7E4R - chains B and F of the 6 polymer chains in the assembly; structure by X-ray diffraction, 2.60 A resolution.

# Chain B
Molecule: Tubulin beta-2B chain
Organism: Bos taurus
Reference sequence: Q6B856 (TBB2B_BOVIN); residues 1-431 here = UniProt positions 1-431
Amino-acid sequence (431 residues; numbered 1 to 431; the number before each row is that of its first residue):
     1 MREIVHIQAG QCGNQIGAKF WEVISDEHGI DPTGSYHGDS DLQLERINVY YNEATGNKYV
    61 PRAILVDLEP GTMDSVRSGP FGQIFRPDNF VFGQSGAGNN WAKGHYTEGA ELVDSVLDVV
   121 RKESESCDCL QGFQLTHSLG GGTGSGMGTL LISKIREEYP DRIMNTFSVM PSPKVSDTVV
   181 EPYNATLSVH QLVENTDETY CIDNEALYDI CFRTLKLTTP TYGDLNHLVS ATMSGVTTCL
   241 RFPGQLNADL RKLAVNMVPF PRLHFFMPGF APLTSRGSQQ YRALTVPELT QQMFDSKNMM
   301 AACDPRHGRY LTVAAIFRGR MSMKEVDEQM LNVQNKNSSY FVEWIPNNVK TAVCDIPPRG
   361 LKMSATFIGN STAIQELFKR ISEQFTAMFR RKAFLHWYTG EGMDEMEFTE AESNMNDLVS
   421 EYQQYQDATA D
Not modelled in the structure: 1, 429-431
Ion coordination: Mg2+: Gln11 (together with GDP)
Ligand contacts: GDP (guanosine-5'-diphosphate): Gly10, Gln11, Cys12, Gln15, Asn99, Ser138, Gly140, Gly141, Gly142, Thr143, Gly144, Val169, Pro171, Val175, Asp177, Glu181, Asn204, Tyr222, Leu225, Asn226
Curated features (UniProtKB/Swiss-Prot):
  - motif: Met1 to Ile4 (MREI motif)
  - binding site (GTP): Gln11, Glu69, Ser138, Gly142, Thr143, Gly144, Asn204, Asn226
  - binding site (Mg(2+)): Glu69
  - modified residue: Ser40 (Phosphoserine), Thr55 (Phosphothreonine), Lys58 (N6-acetyllysine), Ser172 (Phosphoserine), Thr285 (Phosphothreonine), Thr290 (Phosphothreonine), Arg318 (Omega-N-methylarginine)
  - cross-link (Glycyl lysine isopeptide (Lys-Gly)): Lys58 (interchain with G-Cter in ubiquitin), Lys324 (interchain with G-Cter in ubiquitin)

# Chain F
Molecule: Tubulin tyrosine ligase
Organism: Gallus gallus
Reference sequence: E1BQ43 (E1BQ43_CHICK); residues 1-378 here = UniProt positions 1-378
Amino-acid sequence (380 residues; each row starts with the number of its first residue):
     1 MYTFVVRDEN SSVYAEVSRL LLATGQWKRL RKDNPRFNLM LGERNRLPFG RLGHEPGLVQ
    61 LVNYYRGADK LCRKASLVKL IKTSPELSES CTWFPESYVI YPTNLKTPVA PAQNGIRHLI
   121 NNTRTDEREV FLAAYNRRRE GREGNVWIAK SSAGAKGEGI LISSEASELL DFIDEQGQVH
   181 VIQKYLEKPL LLEPGHRKFD IRSWVLVDHL YNIYLYREGV LRTSSEPYNS ANFQDKTCHL
   241 TNHCIQKEYS KNYGRYEEGN EMFFEEFNQY LMDALNTTLE NSILLQIKHI IRSCLMCIEP
   301 AISTKHLHYQ SFQLFGFDFM VDEELKVWLI EVNGAPACAQ KLYAELCQGI VDVAISSVFP
   361 LADTGQKTSQ PTSIFIKLHH
Not modelled in the structure: 104-125, 150-160, 248-251, 363-371
Sequence notes: expression tag (379-380)
Ligand contacts: AMP-PCP (ACP; phosphomethylphosphonic acid adenylate ester): Lys74, Ile148, Gln183, Lys184, Tyr185, Leu186, Lys198, Asp200, Arg202, Arg222, His239, Leu240, Thr241, Asn242, Asp318, Ile330, Glu331, Asn333

# Chain B / chain F interface
Residue-residue contacts (11; chain B residue first):
  Arg309(B) with Arg31(F)
  Leu331(B) with Arg36(F); Pro56(F); Gly57(F)
  Gln334(B) with Arg36(F)
  Asn335(B) with Arg36(F), hydrogen bond; Gly57(F); Leu58(F)
  Ser338(B) with Leu30(F); Asn34(F), hydrogen bond
  Glu343(B) with Arg31(F), salt bridge
Also at the interface, not in a pair above, chain B (9 interface residues in all): Lys336, Ser339, Asn347
Also at the interface, not in a pair above, chain F (10 interface residues in all): Thr3, Lys28, Asp33

# Summary
Chain B and chain F form an interface of 9 and 10 residues respectively, with 2 hydrogen bonds and 1 salt
bridge. Polar pairs include Glu343(B)-Arg31(F), Asn335(B)-Arg36(F) and Ser338(B)-Asn34(F). Chain B binds GDP.
Ligands of chain F: AMP-PCP.
Here chain B is Tubulin beta-2B chain (Bos taurus) and chain F is Tubulin tyrosine ligase (Gallus gallus).
Entry 7E4R (Crystal structure of tubulin in complex with D-DM1-SMe) was determined by X-ray diffraction,
deposited together with 7E4Q and 7E4Z.
